7NJY - chains a and b of the 12 polymer chains in the assembly; structure by electron microscopy, 2.94 A resolution.

[Chain a]
Name: ATP synthase subunit a
Organism: Mycolicibacterium smegmatis (strain ATCC 700084 / mc(2)155)
Reference sequence: A0R206 (A0R206_MYCS2); residues 1-252 here = UniProt positions 1-252
Sequence (252 residues; each row starts with the number of its first residue):
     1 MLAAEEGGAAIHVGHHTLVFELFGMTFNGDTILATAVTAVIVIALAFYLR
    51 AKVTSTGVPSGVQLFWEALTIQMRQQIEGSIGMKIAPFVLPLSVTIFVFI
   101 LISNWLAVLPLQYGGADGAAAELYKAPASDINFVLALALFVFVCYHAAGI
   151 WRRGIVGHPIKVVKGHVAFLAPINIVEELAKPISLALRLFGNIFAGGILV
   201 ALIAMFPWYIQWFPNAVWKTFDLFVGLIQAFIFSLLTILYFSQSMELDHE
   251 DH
Not modelled in the structure: 1-9, 248-252
What the authors report for this chain:
  - catalytic residues: His12, His15, His16, Asp30, Asn104, Gln112, Asp117, Glu122, Lys125, His146, Arg153, Lys161, His166, Asn174, Glu177, Glu178, Lys181, Ser184, Lys219, Asp222, Gln229, Tyr240 (proposed by the authors, not directly observed)

[Chain b]
Name: ATP synthase subunit b
Organism: Mycolicibacterium smegmatis (strain ATCC 700084 / mc(2)155)
Reference sequence: A0R204 (ATPF_MYCS2); residue numbers follow UniProt; this construct covers 1-170
Sequence (180 residues; numbered 1 to 180; the number before each row is that of its first residue):
     1 MGEFSATILAASQAAEEGGGGSNFLIPNGTFFAVLIIFLIVLGVISKWVV
    51 PPISKVLAEREAMLAKTAADNRKSAEQVAAAQADYEKEMAEARAQASALR
   101 DEARAAGRSVVDEKRAQASGEVAQTLTQADQQLSAQGDQVRSGLESSVDG
   151 LSAKLASRILGVDVNSGGTQHHHHHHHHHH
Not modelled in the structure: 1-21, 85-180
Differences from the reference sequence: expression tag (171-180)

[Interface between chain a and chain b]
Residue-residue contacts (63; chain a residue first):
  Thr26(a) - Asn28(b)  hydrogen bond (backbone-side chain)
  Thr26(a) - Gly29(b)  hydrogen bond (backbone-backbone)
  Thr26(a) - Thr30(b)
  Phe27(a) - Asn28(b)
  Phe27(a) - Gly29(b)
  Phe27(a) - Thr30(b)
  Asn28(a) - Asn28(b)
  Asn28(a) - Thr30(b)  hydrogen bond (backbone-side chain)
  Thr31(a) - Thr30(b)
  Thr31(a) - Val34(b)
  Ile32(a) - Thr30(b)
  Ile32(a) - Ala33(b)  hydrophobic
  Thr35(a) - Val34(b)
  Thr35(a) - Ile37(b)
  Ala39(a) - Ile37(b)  hydrophobic
  Ala39(a) - Val41(b)  hydrophobic
  Val42(a) - Val41(b)  hydrophobic
  Ala46(a) - Val44(b)  hydrophobic
  Ala46(a) - Val49(b)  hydrophobic
  Phe47(a) - Trp48(b)  hydrophobic
  Leu49(a) - Ile53(b)  hydrophobic
  Arg50(a) - Trp48(b)
  Val53(a) - Val56(b)  hydrophobic
  Ser55(a) - Glu59(b)  hydrogen bond
  Gln63(a) - Val56(b)
  Trp66(a) - Ile45(b)  hydrophobic
  Trp66(a) - Val49(b)  hydrophobic
  Glu67(a) - Ile53(b)
  Glu67(a) - Arg60(b)  salt bridge
  Thr70(a) - Ile53(b)
  Ile71(a) - Leu57(b)  hydrophobic
  Arg74(a) - Leu57(b)
  Leu90(a) - Val50(b)  hydrophobic
  Pro91(a) - Leu42(b)
  Pro91(a) - Ser46(b)
  Pro91(a) - Val50(b)  hydrophobic
  Leu92(a) - Leu42(b)  hydrophobic
  Thr95(a) - Phe38(b)
  Thr95(a) - Val41(b)
  Thr95(a) - Leu42(b)
  Thr95(a) - Ile45(b)
  Ile96(a) - Phe38(b)  hydrophobic
  Phe99(a) - Phe38(b)  hydrophobic
  Phe99(a) - Val41(b)  hydrophobic
  Ile131(a) - Phe24(b)
  Ile131(a) - Leu25(b)
  Ile131(a) - Ile26(b)
  Asn132(a) - Pro27(b)
  Asn132(a) - Asn28(b)  hydrogen bond (side chain-backbone)
  Asn132(a) - Thr30(b)
  Asn132(a) - Phe31(b)
  Phe133(a) - Val34(b)  hydrophobic
  Leu135(a) - Pro27(b)  hydrophobic
  Leu135(a) - Phe31(b)
  Ala136(a) - Phe31(b)  hydrophobic
  Ala136(a) - Leu35(b)
  Leu139(a) - Phe31(b)  hydrophobic
  Phe140(a) - Leu35(b)  hydrophobic
  Phe140(a) - Phe38(b)  hydrophobic
  Phe140(a) - Leu39(b)  hydrophobic
  Phe140(a) - Leu42(b)  hydrophobic
  Phe190(a) - Phe24(b)  hydrophobic
  Phe194(a) - Phe24(b)  hydrophobic
Interface residues without a listed pair, chain a (43 interface residues in all): Val13, Met25, Ala36, Ile43, Thr54, Pro59, Val94, Leu137
Interface residues without a listed pair, chain b (31 interface residues in all): Phe32, Ile40, Pro52, Ser54

[Summary]
Chain a and chain b form an interface of 43 and 31 residues respectively; the contacts include 5 hydrogen
bonds and 1 salt bridge. Polar contacts include Glu67(a)-Arg60(b), Thr26(a)-Asn28(b) and Asn28(a)-Thr30(b).
From the paper: catalytic residues His12(a), His15(a) and His16(a) among others.
Chain a is ATP synthase subunit a and chain b is ATP synthase subunit b, both from Mycolicibacterium smegmatis
(strain ATCC 700084 / mc(2)155); the structure, Mycobacterium smegmatis ATP synthase Fo combined class 5, was
determined by electron microscopy, deposited together with 7NJK, 7NJL, 7NJM, 7NJN, 7NJO, 7NJP and 20 further
entries.
